PDB entry 8AIA | electron microscopy, 5.10 A resolution (low resolution: residue-level contacts below are approximate; hydrogen-bond / salt-bridge calls are withheld) | chains G and H of the 12 polymer chains in the assembly

== Chain G (and H) ==
Molecule: Crescentin
Source organism: Caulobacter vibrioides
Notes: chain H of this document is another copy of the same molecule, construct and numbering; everything in this record applies to it too
UniProt: A0A8F8EC09 (A0A8F8EC09_CAUVI); residue numbers follow UniProt; this construct covers 1-457
Sequence (457 residues; numbered 1 to 457; the number before each row is that of its first residue):
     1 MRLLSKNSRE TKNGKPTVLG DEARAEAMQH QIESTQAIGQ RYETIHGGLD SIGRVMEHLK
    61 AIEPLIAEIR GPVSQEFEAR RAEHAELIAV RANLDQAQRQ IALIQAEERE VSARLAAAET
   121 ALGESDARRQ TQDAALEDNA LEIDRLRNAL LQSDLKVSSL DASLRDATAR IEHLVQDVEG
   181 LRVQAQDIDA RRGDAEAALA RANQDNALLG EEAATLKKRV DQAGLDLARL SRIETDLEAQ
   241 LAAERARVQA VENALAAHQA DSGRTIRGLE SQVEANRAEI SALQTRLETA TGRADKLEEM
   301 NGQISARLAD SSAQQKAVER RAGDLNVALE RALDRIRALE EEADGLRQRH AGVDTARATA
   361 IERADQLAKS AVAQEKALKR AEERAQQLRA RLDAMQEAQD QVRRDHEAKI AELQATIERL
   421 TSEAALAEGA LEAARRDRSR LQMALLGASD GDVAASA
Disordered / not traced: 1-33, 217-457 (chain H: 1-37, 217-457)

== Interface between chain G and chain H ==
Residue-residue contacts (83):
  Glu-76(G) with Arg-80(H)
  Phe-77(G) with Gln-75(H); Glu-76(H)
  Arg-80(G) with Gln-75(H); Glu-76(H); Ala-79(H); Arg-80(H); Glu-83(H)
  His-84(G) with Glu-83(H)
  Leu-87(G) with Leu-87(H)
  Asn-93(G) with Leu-94(H)
  Leu-94(G) with Val-90(H); Leu-94(H)
  Ala-97(G) with Ala-97(H); Ile-101(H)
  Gln-100(G) with Ile-101(H)
  Ile-101(G) with Gln-100(H); Ile-101(H); Ile-104(H); Gln-105(H)
  Ile-104(G) with Ile-104(H)
  Glu-108(G) with Glu-108(H)
  Val-111(G) with Val-111(H); Leu-115(H)
  Arg-114(G) with Leu-115(H)
  Leu-115(G) with Arg-114(H); Leu-115(H)
  Ala-118(G) with Ala-118(H)
  Glu-119(G) with Arg-114(H)
  Ala-121(G) with Leu-122(H)
  Leu-122(G) with Leu-122(H)
  Arg-128(G) with Arg-129(H)
  Arg-129(G) with Arg-128(H); Gln-132(H)
  Gln-132(G) with Gln-132(H)
  Leu-136(G) with Asn-139(H)
  Asn-139(G) with Asn-139(H); Ile-143(H)
  Ile-143(G) with Asn-139(H); Glu-142(H); Ile-143(H); Leu-146(H)
  Leu-146(G) with Ile-143(H); Leu-146(H)
  Arg-147(G) with Leu-146(H)
  Ala-149(G) with Leu-150(H)
  Leu-150(G) with Ala-149(H); Leu-150(H); Ser-153(H)
  Ser-153(G) with Leu-150(H)
  Lys-156(G) with Val-157(H)
  Val-157(G) with Leu-160(H)
  Leu-160(G) with Leu-160(H)
  Asp-161(G) with Leu-160(H)
  Leu-164(G) with Leu-160(H); Ser-163(H)
  Ala-167(G) with Ala-167(H)
  Arg-170(G) with Ile-171(H); Val-175(H)
  Ile-171(G) with Ala-167(H); Arg-170(H); Ile-171(H)
  Leu-174(G) with Ile-171(H); Leu-174(H); Val-175(H)
  Val-175(G) with Arg-170(H); Leu-174(H)
  Val-178(G) with Val-178(H)
  Leu-181(G) with Val-178(H); Leu-181(H)
  Arg-182(G) with Leu-181(H)
  Ile-188(G) with Arg-192(H)
  Asp-189(G) with Arg-192(H)
  Arg-191(G) with Glu-196(H)
  Arg-192(G) with Arg-191(H); Arg-192(H)
  Ala-195(G) with Glu-196(H)
  Ala-198(G) with Leu-199(H)
  Leu-199(G) with Ala-195(H); Leu-199(H)
  Ala-202(G) with Leu-199(H)
  Leu-209(G) with Asn-206(H)
  Ala-213(G) with Leu-209(H)
Also at the interface, not in a pair above, chain G (63 interface residues in all): Ile-69, Val-73, Val-90, Gln-98, Asp-133, Thr-168, Ala-185, Asn-203, Asn-206, Leu-216
Also at the interface, not in a pair above, chain H (57 interface residues in all): Val-73, Arg-91, Ala-121, Ala-140, Lys-156, Leu-164, Asp-177, Ala-185, Asp-189, Ala-202, Ala-213

== In short ==
63 residues of chain G face 57 of chain H across their interface.
Chain G and chain H are both Crescentin (Caulobacter vibrioides); the structure, Cryo-EM structure of
crescentin filaments (wildtype, C1 symmetry and large box), was determined by electron microscopy (same
publication as 8AFE, 8AFH, 8AFL, 8AFM, 8AHL, 8AIX and 8AJB).
